PDB entry 9JC2 | electron microscopy, 3.96 A resolution | chains B and J of the 21 polymer chains in the assembly

[Chain B]
Molecule: ATP synthase subunit a
Source organism: Bacillus sp. PS3
Sequence (237 residues; each row starts with the number of its first residue):
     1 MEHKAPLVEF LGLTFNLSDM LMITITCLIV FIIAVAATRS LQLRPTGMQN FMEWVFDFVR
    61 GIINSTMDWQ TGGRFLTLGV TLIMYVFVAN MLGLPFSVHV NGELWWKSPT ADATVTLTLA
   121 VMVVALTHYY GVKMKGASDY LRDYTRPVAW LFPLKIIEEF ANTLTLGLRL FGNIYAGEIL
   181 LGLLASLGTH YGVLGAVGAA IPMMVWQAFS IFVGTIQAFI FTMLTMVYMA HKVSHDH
Unresolved in the structure: 1-14, 67-72, 96-113, 132-153, 192-197, 233-237

[Chain J]
Molecule: ATP synthase subunit b
Source organism: Bacillus sp. PS3
Sequence (169 residues; numbered -1 to 167; the number before each row is that of its first residue; numbers below 1 keep their minus sign (Met-1 is residue -1)):
    -1 MGEAAHGISG GTIIYQLLMF IILLALLRKF AWQPLMNIMK QREEHIANEI DQAEKRRQEA
    59 EKLLEEQREL MKQSRQEAQA LIENARKLAE EQKEQIVASA RAEAERVKET AKKEIEREKE
   119 QAMAALREQV ASLSVLIASK VIEKELTEQD QRKLIEAYIK DVQEVGGAR
Unresolved in the structure: -1 to 6, 71-167

[How chain B and chain J interact]
Pairs across the interface - 8 pairs, chain B then chain J:
  Pro95(B) - Gln14(J)
  Thr189(B) - Gly9(J)
  Thr189(B) - Thr10(J)
  Thr189(B) - Tyr13(J)
  Met204(B) - Leu21(J)  hydrophobic
  Gln207(B) - Gln14(J)
  Gln207(B) - Met17(J)
  Gln207(B) - Phe18(J)  hydrogen bond (side chain-backbone)
Interface residues without a listed pair, chain B (9 interface residues in all): Pro45, Trp54, Ala185, Ser186, Met203
Interface residues without a listed pair, chain J (9 interface residues in all): Arg40, Glu41

[Overview]
Chain B and chain J each contribute 9 residues to their interface, with 1 hydrogen bond. The hydrogen-bonded
pair is Gln207(B)-Phe18(J).
Here chain B is ATP synthase subunit a and chain J is ATP synthase subunit b, both from Bacillus sp. PS3.
Entry 9JC2 (Engineering of ATP synthase Fo) was determined by electron microscopy together with 9JC1 from the
same study.
